Entry 7RN7 (X-ray diffraction, 2.40 A resolution); this record covers chains B and D of the 6 polymer chains in the assembly.

[Chain B (and D)]
Molecule: Caspase-3 subunit p12
From: Homo sapiens
Notes: chain D of this document is another copy of the same molecule, construct and numbering; everything in this record applies to it too
UniProt: P42574 (CASP3_HUMAN); residue numbers follow UniProt; this construct covers 184-277
Chain sequence (95 residues; each row starts with the number of its first residue):
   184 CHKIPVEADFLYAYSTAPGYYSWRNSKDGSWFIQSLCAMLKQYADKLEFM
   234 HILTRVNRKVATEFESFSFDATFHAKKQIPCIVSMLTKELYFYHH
Disordered / not traced: 184, 277-278 (chain D: 184-185, 277-278)
Differences from the reference sequence: expression tag (278)
UniProt features mapped onto this chain:
  - modified residue: Arg-207 (Microbial infection: ADP-riboxanated arginine)
  - mutagenesis: Arg-207 (R207A: Abolished ADP-riboxanation by C.violaceum CopC)
Reported in the primary citation:
  - conformationally variable residues (loop rearrangement): Ser-251 to Thr-255
  - binding site for Ac-VD(Aly)VD-CHO: Arg-207, Asn-208, Phe-250

[How chain B and chain D interact]
Residue-residue contacts (60):
  Lys-186(B) / Ala-244(D)
  Lys-186(B) / Glu-248(D)
  Lys-186(B) / Ala-258(D)  hydrogen bond (side chain-backbone)
  Lys-186(B) / Lys-260(D)  hydrogen bond (backbone-side chain)
  Pro-188(B) / Ala-244(D)
  Pro-188(B) / Lys-260(D)
  Pro-188(B) / Gln-261(D)
  Pro-188(B) / Ile-262(D)
  Glu-190(B) / Tyr-203(D)  hydrogen bond
  Glu-190(B) / Ile-262(D)
  Tyr-203(B) / Glu-190(D)  hydrogen bond
  Glu-231(B) / His-234(D)  salt bridge
  Met-233(B) / Met-233(D)  hydrophobic
  His-234(B) / Glu-231(D)  salt bridge
  His-234(B) / His-234(D)  hydrogen bond
  His-234(B) / Glu-272(D)  salt bridge
  Thr-237(B) / Leu-269(D)
  Thr-237(B) / Thr-270(D)
  Thr-237(B) / Lys-271(D)
  Asn-240(B) / Ser-267(D)  hydrogen bond (side chain-backbone)
  Asn-240(B) / Met-268(D)
  Asn-240(B) / Leu-269(D)  hydrogen bond (side chain-backbone)
  Arg-241(B) / Thr-270(D)  hydrogen bond (side chain-backbone)
  Ala-244(B) / Lys-186(D)
  Ala-244(B) / Pro-188(D)
  Glu-248(B) / Lys-186(D)
  Ala-258(B) / Lys-186(D)  hydrogen bond (backbone-side chain)
  Lys-260(B) / Lys-186(D)  hydrogen bond (side chain-backbone)
  Lys-260(B) / Ile-187(D)
  Lys-260(B) / Pro-188(D)
  Gln-261(B) / Pro-188(D)
  Ile-262(B) / Pro-188(D)
  Ile-262(B) / Glu-190(D)
  Ile-262(B) / Ala-191(D)  hydrophobic
  Ile-262(B) / Met-268(D)
  Ile-262(B) / Thr-270(D)
  Pro-263(B) / Ser-267(D)
  Pro-263(B) / Met-268(D)
  Cys-264(B) / Val-266(D)  hydrophobic
  Cys-264(B) / Ser-267(D)
  Cys-264(B) / Met-268(D)  hydrophobic
  Ile-265(B) / Ile-265(D)
  Ile-265(B) / Val-266(D)
  Ile-265(B) / Ser-267(D)  hydrogen bond (backbone-backbone)
  Val-266(B) / Cys-264(D)  hydrophobic
  Val-266(B) / Ile-265(D)
  Ser-267(B) / Asn-240(D)  hydrogen bond (backbone-side chain)
  Ser-267(B) / Cys-264(D)
  Ser-267(B) / Ile-265(D)  hydrogen bond (backbone-backbone)
  Met-268(B) / Asn-240(D)
  Met-268(B) / Ile-262(D)
  Met-268(B) / Pro-263(D)
  Met-268(B) / Cys-264(D)  hydrophobic
  Leu-269(B) / Thr-237(D)
  Leu-269(B) / Asn-240(D)  hydrogen bond (backbone-side chain)
  Thr-270(B) / Thr-237(D)
  Thr-270(B) / Arg-241(D)  hydrogen bond (backbone-side chain)
  Thr-270(B) / Ile-262(D)
  Lys-271(B) / Thr-237(D)
  Glu-272(B) / His-234(D)  salt bridge
Interface residues without a listed pair, chain B (31 interface residues in all): His-185, Ile-187, Ala-191, Pro-201, Tyr-274
Interface residues without a listed pair, chain D (29 interface residues in all): Thr-245

[Overview]
31 residues of chain B face 29 of chain D across their interface, with 15 hydrogen bonds and 4 salt bridges.
Polar pairs include Glu-231(B)/His-234(D), His-234(B)/Glu-272(D) and Lys-186(B)/Ala-258(D). UniProt lists one
mutagenesis site on chain B. The paper reports a binding site for Ac-VD(Aly)VD-CHO at Arg-207(B), Asn-208(B)
and Phe-250(B); conformational variability at Ser-251(B).
Both chains are Caspase-3 subunit p12 (Homo sapiens). Entry 7RN7 (Crystal structure of caspase-3 with
inhibitor Ac-VD(Aly)VD-CHO) was determined by X-ray diffraction (same publication as 7RN8, 7RN9, 7RNB, 7RND,
7RNE, 7RNF and 7SEO).
